Entry 2RJG (X-ray diffraction, 2.40 A resolution); this record covers chains A and B.

# Chain A (and B)
Name: Alanine racemase
Organism: Escherichia coli
Notes: EC 5.1.1.1; chain B of this document is another copy of the same molecule, construct and numbering; everything in this record applies to it too
Reference sequence: P0A6B4 (ALR1_ECOLI); numbering as in UniProt (aligned over 1-359)
Chain sequence (379 residues; numbered -19 to 359; the number before each row is that of its first residue; numbers below 1 keep their minus sign (Met-19 is residue -19)):
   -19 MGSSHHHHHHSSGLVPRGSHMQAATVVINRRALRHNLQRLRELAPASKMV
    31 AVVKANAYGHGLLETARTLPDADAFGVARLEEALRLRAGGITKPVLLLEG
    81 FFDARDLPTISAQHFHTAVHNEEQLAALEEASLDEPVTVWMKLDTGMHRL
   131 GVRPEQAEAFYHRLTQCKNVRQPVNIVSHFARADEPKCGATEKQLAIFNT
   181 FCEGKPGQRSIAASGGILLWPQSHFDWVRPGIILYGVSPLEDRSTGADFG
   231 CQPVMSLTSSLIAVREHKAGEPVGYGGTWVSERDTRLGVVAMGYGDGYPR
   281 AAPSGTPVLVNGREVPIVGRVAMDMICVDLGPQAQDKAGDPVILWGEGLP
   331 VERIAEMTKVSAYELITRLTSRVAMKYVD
Unresolved in the structure: -19 to 0
Differences from the reference sequence: expression tag (-19 to 0)
Modified / non-standard residues: Lys122 (lysine nz-carboxylic acid; KCX)
Covalent attachments: pyridoxal phosphate (PLP) linked to Lys34
Residues lining bound ligands: pyridoxal phosphate (PLP): Val32, Tyr38, Leu78, Lys122, Arg129, His159, Ala193, Ser194, Arg209, Pro210, Gly211, Ile212, Tyr343
Curated features (UniProtKB/Swiss-Prot):
  - active site (Proton acceptor): Lys34, Tyr255
  - binding site (substrate): Arg129, Met303
  - modified residue: Lys34 (N6-(pyridoxal phosphate)lysine), Lys122 (N6-carboxylysine)
  - mutagenesis: Asp164 (D164A: Slightly reduces affinity for D-Ala and L-Ala; D164K: Reduces catalytic activity. Slightly reduces affinity for D-Ala and L-Ala), Glu165 (E165A: Slightly reduces affinity for D-Ala and L-Ala; E165K: Reduces catalytic activity. Slightly reduces affinity for D-Ala and L-Ala), Pro219 (P219A: No effect on catalytic activity. No effect on affinity for D-Ala and L-Ala), Glu221 (E221A/K/P: Slightly increases catalytic activity. Slightly increases affinity for D-Ala and L-Ala)
Reported in the primary citation:
  - binding site for pyridoxal phosphate: Lys34, Leu78, Glu79, Lys122, Asp304
  - catalytic residues: Lys34, Tyr255 (citing earlier work)
  - post-translational modification sites: Lys122
  - contacts within the chain: Lys122-Arg129 (hydrogen bond), Asp164-Glu221 (water-mediated contact), Arg162-Glu165 (hydrogen bond)
  - binding site for sulfate ion: Arg162, Tyr274, Arg280
  - mutagenesis - D164A, D164K, E165A, E165K (20% 30%): decreased catalytic activity
  - mutagenesis - P219A: unchanged catalytic activity
  - mutagenesis - E221A, E221K, E221P: increased catalytic activity

# How chain A and chain B interact
Contacting residue pairs - 139 pairs, chain A then chain B:
  Met1(A) with Phe82(B), hydrophobic; Asp83(B)
  Ala3(A) with Glu61(B)
  Ala4(A) with Arg59(B)
  Lys34(A) with Met303(B); Asp304(B), salt bridge
  Ala35(A) with Gly275(B); Met303(B), hydrophobic; Arg352(B)
  Tyr38(A) with Met303(B), hydrophobic
  Ala58(A) with Asp304(B); Arg352(B)
  Arg59(A) with Ala4(B); Ala271(B); Asp276(B), salt bridge; Asp304(B), hydrogen bond (side chain-backbone); Arg352(B)
  Glu61(A) with Ala3(B)
  Glu62(A) with Arg352(B), salt bridge
  Glu79(A) with Ile242(B); Asp304(B); Met305(B)
  Phe82(A) with Ile242(B), hydrophobic
  His100(A) with Ile242(B); Ala243(B)
  Asn101(A) with Ile242(B)
  Glu103(A) with Ala318(B)
  Lys122(A) with Met305(B)
  Asp124(A) with Arg245(B), salt bridge
  Met127(A) with Val253(B); Gly254(B), hydrogen bond (backbone-backbone); Tyr255(B)
  His128(A) with Arg245(B); His247(B); Glu251(B), salt bridge; Pro252(B); Val253(B); Leu267(B)
  Arg129(A) with Arg245(B); Tyr255(B), hydrogen bond; Val269(B); Ala302(B); Met305(B); Cys307(B)
  Leu130(A) with Ala243(B), hydrophobic; Arg245(B); Met305(B), hydrophobic
  Gly131(A) with Arg245(B), hydrogen bond (backbone-side chain)
  Arg133(A) with Arg245(B); Glu246(B); Lys248(B); Glu251(B), salt bridge
  His159(A) with Tyr255(B), hydrogen bond
  Phe160(A) with Tyr255(B)
  Ala161(A) with Gly254(B); Tyr255(B); Gly256(B), hydrogen bond (backbone-backbone)
  Arg162(A) with Gly256(B); Gly257(B)
  Glu165(A) with Gly256(B)
  Ile242(A) with Glu79(B); Phe82(B), hydrophobic; His100(B); Asn101(B)
  Ala243(A) with His100(B); Leu130(B), hydrophobic
  Arg245(A) with Asp124(B), salt bridge; His128(B); Arg129(B); Leu130(B); Gly131(B), hydrogen bond (side chain-backbone); Arg133(B)
  Glu246(A) with Arg133(B)
  His247(A) with His128(B)
  Lys248(A) with Arg133(B)
  Glu251(A) with His128(B), salt bridge; Arg133(B), salt bridge
  Pro252(A) with His128(B)
  Val253(A) with Met127(B); His128(B)
  Gly254(A) with Met127(B), hydrogen bond (backbone-backbone); Ala161(B)
  Tyr255(A) with Met127(B); Arg129(B), hydrogen bond; His159(B), hydrogen bond; Phe160(B); Ala161(B)
  Gly256(A) with Ala161(B), hydrogen bond (backbone-backbone); Arg162(B); Glu165(B)
  Gly257(A) with Arg162(B)
  Leu267(A) with His128(B)
  Val269(A) with Arg129(B)
  Ala271(A) with Arg59(B)
  Tyr274(A) with Tyr343(B); Glu344(B); Arg348(B)
  Gly275(A) with Ala35(B); Thr347(B)
  Asp276(A) with Arg59(B), salt bridge
  Gly277(A) with Arg348(B), hydrogen bond (backbone-side chain)
  Pro279(A) with Arg348(B)
  Arg280(A) with Ser341(B); Glu344(B), hydrogen bond (backbone-side chain)
  Ala302(A) with Arg129(B)
  Met303(A) with Lys34(B); Ala35(B), hydrophobic; Tyr38(B), hydrophobic; Thr347(B)
  Asp304(A) with Lys34(B), salt bridge; Ala58(B); Arg59(B); Glu79(B)
  Met305(A) with Glu79(B); Lys122(B); Arg129(B); Leu130(B), hydrophobic
  Cys307(A) with Arg129(B)
  Ala318(A) with Glu103(B)
  Ser341(A) with Arg280(B)
  Tyr343(A) with Tyr274(B)
  Glu344(A) with Tyr274(B); Arg280(B), hydrogen bond (side chain-backbone)
  Thr347(A) with Gly275(B); Met303(B); Thr350(B)
  Arg348(A) with Tyr274(B); Gly277(B), hydrogen bond (side chain-backbone); Pro279(B); Arg348(B); Thr350(B)
  Leu349(A) with Thr350(B)
  Thr350(A) with Thr347(B); Arg348(B); Leu349(B)
  Arg352(A) with Ala35(B); Ala58(B); Arg59(B); Glu62(B), salt bridge
Interface residues without a listed pair, chain A (72 interface residues in all): Arg65, Asp83, Gly126, Glu221, Met272, Tyr278, Lys317, Ser351
Interface residues without a listed pair, chain B (71 interface residues in all): Gln2, Gly126, Glu221, Met272, Tyr278, Lys317, Ser351
Interface features reported in the paper:
  - residue pairs: Arg129(A)-Tyr255(B) (hydrogen bond)

# Summary
72 residues of chain A and 71 residues of chain B are in contact, with 15 hydrogen bonds and 12 salt bridges.
Polar contacts include Lys34(A)-Asp304(B), Arg59(A)-Asp276(B) and Glu62(A)-Arg352(B). The paper describes a
hydrogen bond between Arg129(A) and Tyr255(B). From the paper: catalytic residues Lys34(A) and Tyr255(A);
D164A, D164K and E165A of chain A, among others, reduce catalytic activity; 8 substitutions were tested in
all.
Chain A and chain B are both Alanine racemase (Escherichia coli); the structure, Crystal structure of
biosynthetic alaine racemase from Escherichia coli, was determined by X-ray diffraction (same publication as
2RJH, 3B8T, 3B8U, 3B8V and 3B8W).
